7TRJ - chains A and I of the 10 polymer chains in the assembly; structure by electron microscopy, 2.80 A resolution.

[Chain A]
Molecule: Translation initiation factor eIF-2B subunit epsilon
Source organism: Homo sapiens
UniProt: Q13144 (EI2BE_HUMAN); numbering as in UniProt (aligned over 1-721)
Chain sequence (721 residues; each row starts with the number of its first residue):
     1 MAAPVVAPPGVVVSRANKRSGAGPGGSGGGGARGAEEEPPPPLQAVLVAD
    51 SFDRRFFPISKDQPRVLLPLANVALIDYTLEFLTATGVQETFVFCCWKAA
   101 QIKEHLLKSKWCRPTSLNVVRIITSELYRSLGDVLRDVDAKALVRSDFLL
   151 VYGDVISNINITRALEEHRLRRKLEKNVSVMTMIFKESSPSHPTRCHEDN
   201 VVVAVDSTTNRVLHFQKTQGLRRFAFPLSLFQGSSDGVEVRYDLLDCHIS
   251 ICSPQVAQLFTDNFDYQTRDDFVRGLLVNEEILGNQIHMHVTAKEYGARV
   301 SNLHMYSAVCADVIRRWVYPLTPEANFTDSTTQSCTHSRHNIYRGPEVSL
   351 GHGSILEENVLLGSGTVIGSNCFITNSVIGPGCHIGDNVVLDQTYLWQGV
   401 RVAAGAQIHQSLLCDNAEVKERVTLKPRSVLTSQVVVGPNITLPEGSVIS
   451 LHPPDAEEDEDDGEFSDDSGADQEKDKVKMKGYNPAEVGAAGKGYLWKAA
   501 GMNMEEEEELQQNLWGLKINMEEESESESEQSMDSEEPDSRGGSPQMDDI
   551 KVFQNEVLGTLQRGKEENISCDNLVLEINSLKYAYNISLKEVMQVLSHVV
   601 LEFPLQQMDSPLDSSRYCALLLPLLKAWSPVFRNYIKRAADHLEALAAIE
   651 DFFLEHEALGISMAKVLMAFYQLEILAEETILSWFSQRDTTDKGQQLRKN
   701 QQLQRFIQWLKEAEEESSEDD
Unresolved in the structure: 1-40, 280-284, 460-721
UniProt features mapped onto this chain:
  - modified residue: Ala-2 (N-acetylalanine), Arg-19 (Omega-N-methylarginine), Ser-27 (Phosphoserine), Ser-130 (Phosphoserine), Thr-322 (Phosphothreonine), Ser-450 (Phosphoserine), Ser-466 (Phosphoserine), Ser-469 (Phosphoserine), Ser-532 (Phosphoserine), Ser-540 (Phosphoserine), Ser-544 (Phosphoserine), Ser-717 (Phosphoserine)
  - cross-link (Glycyl lysine isopeptide (Lys-Gly)): Lys-61 (interchain with G-Cter in ubiquitin), Lys-103 (interchain with G-Cter in ubiquitin), Lys-141 (interchain with G-Cter in ubiquitin), Lys-217 (interchain with G-Cter in ubiquitin)
  - natural variant: Asp-62 (D62V: In VWM5), Leu-68 (L68S: In VWM5), Val-73 (V73G: In VWM5), Ala-74 (A74T: In VWM5), Thr-91 (T91A: In VWM5), Leu-106 (L106F: In VWM5), Arg-113 (R113C: In VWM5; R113H: In VWM5), Arg-195 (R195C: In VWM5; R195H: In VWM5), Arg-269 (R269G: In VWM5; R269Q: In VWM5), Asp-270 (D270H: In VWM5), Arg-299 (R299H: In VWM5), Cys-310 (C310F: In VWM5), 9 further natural variant entries in UniProt

[Chain I]
Molecule: Translation initiation factor eIF-2B subunit gamma
Source organism: Homo sapiens
UniProt: Q9NR50 (EI2BG_HUMAN); residues 1-452 here = UniProt positions 1-452
Chain sequence (452 residues; each row starts with the number of its first residue):
     1 MEFQAVVMAVGGGSRMTDLTSSIPKPLLPVGNKPLIWYPLNLLERVGFEE
    51 VIVVTTRDVQKALCAEFKMKMKPDIVCIPDDADMGTADSLRYIYPKLKTD
   101 VLVLSCDLITDVALHEVVDLFRAYDASLAMLMRKGQDSIEPVPGQKGKKK
   151 AVEQRDFIGVDSTGKRLLFMANEADLDEELVIKGSILQKHPRIRFHTGLV
   201 DAHLYCLKKYIVDFLMENGSITSIRSELIPYLVRKQFSSASSQQGQEEKE
   251 EDLKKKELKSLDIYSFIKEANTLNLAPYDACWNACRGDRWEDLSRSQVRC
   301 YVHIMKEGLCSRVSTLGLYMEANRQVPKLLSALCPEEPPVHSSAQIVSKH
   351 LVGVDSLIGPETQIGEKSSIKRSVIGSSCLIKDRVTITNCLLMNSVTVEE
   401 GSNIQGSVICNNAVIEKGADIKDCLIGSGQRIEAKAKRVNEVIVGNDQLM
   451 EI
Unresolved in the structure: 11-23, 62-70, 80-83, 135-154, 238-261, 269-296, 335-452
UniProt features mapped onto this chain:
  - modified residue: Met-1 (N-acetylmethionine), Ser-260 (Phosphoserine)
  - natural variant: Leu-27 (L27Q: In VWM3), Gly-47 (G47E: In VWM3), Ala-87 (A87V: In VWM3), Arg-225 (R225Q: In VWM3), Ile-346 (I346T: In VWM3)

[How chain A and chain I interact]
Residue-residue contacts (41; chain A residue first):
  Pro-190(A) with Gln-188(I); Pro-191(I), hydrophobic
  Ser-207(A) with Arg-194(I), hydrogen bond
  Arg-222(A) with Lys-183(I); Gly-184(I), hydrogen bond (backbone-backbone)
  Arg-223(A) with Val-181(I); Ile-182(I); Lys-183(I)
  Phe-224(A) with Leu-180(I); Val-181(I); Ile-182(I), hydrogen bond (backbone-backbone); Leu-187(I), hydrophobic
  Ala-225(A) with Glu-179(I); Leu-180(I)
  Phe-226(A) with Glu-179(I); Leu-180(I), hydrogen bond (backbone-backbone); Ile-182(I), hydrophobic
  Pro-227(A) with Glu-179(I)
  Leu-228(A) with Phe-157(I), hydrophobic; Glu-178(I)
  Phe-231(A) with Phe-195(I), hydrophobic; Thr-197(I)
  Ser-235(A) with Thr-197(I), hydrogen bond (backbone-side chain)
  Asp-236(A) with Arg-194(I), hydrogen bond (backbone-side chain); Phe-195(I)
  Gly-237(A) with Arg-194(I)
  Val-238(A) with Arg-194(I); Phe-195(I), hydrogen bond (backbone-backbone)
  Glu-239(A) with Ile-193(I); Arg-194(I)
  Val-240(A) with Pro-191(I); Arg-192(I); Ile-193(I), hydrogen bond (backbone-backbone); Phe-195(I), hydrophobic
  Arg-241(A) with Pro-191(I); Arg-192(I)
  Tyr-242(A) with Leu-187(I); Gln-188(I); Pro-191(I), hydrogen bond (backbone-backbone)
  Asp-243(A) with Pro-191(I); Arg-192(I)
Other interface residues (no listed pair), chain A (20 interface residues in all): Val-202
Other interface residues (no listed pair), chain I (17 interface residues in all): Gly-198

[In short]
20 residues of chain A and 17 residues of chain I are in contact; the contacts include 9 hydrogen bonds. Polar
pairs include Ser-207(A)/Arg-194(I), Ser-235(A)/Thr-197(I) and Asp-236(A)/Arg-194(I).
Here chain A is Translation initiation factor eIF-2B subunit epsilon and chain I is Translation initiation
factor eIF-2B subunit gamma, both from Homo sapiens. Entry 7TRJ (The eukaryotic translation initiation factor
2B from Homo sapiens with a H160D mutation in the beta ...) was determined by electron microscopy.
